PDB entry 8YTI | X-ray diffraction, 2.70 A resolution | chains G and J of the 22 polymer chains in the assembly

[Chain G]
Protein: Histone H2A type 1-B/E
Source organism: Homo sapiens
Reference sequence: P04908 (H2A1B_HUMAN); residues 0-129 here correspond to UniProt positions 1-130 (UniProt number = residue number + 1)
Sequence (130 residues; each row starts with the number of its first residue; numbering starts at 0):
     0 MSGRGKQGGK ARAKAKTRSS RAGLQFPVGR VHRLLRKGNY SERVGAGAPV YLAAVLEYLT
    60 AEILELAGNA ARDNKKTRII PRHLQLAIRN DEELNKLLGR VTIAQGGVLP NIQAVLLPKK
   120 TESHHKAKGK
Unresolved in the structure: 0-14, 119-129
Ion coordination: K+: Asn38 (shared with 1 residue of chain C); Ca2+ site 1: Glu61, Asp90; Ca2+ site 2: Glu91 (shared with 1 residue of chain C; 1 residue of chain D)
Curated features (UniProtKB/Swiss-Prot):
  - modified residue: Ser1 (N-acetylserine), Arg3 (Citrulline), Lys5 (N6-(2-hydroxyisobutyryl)lysine), Lys9 (N6-(2-hydroxyisobutyryl)lysine), Lys13 (N6-(beta-hydroxybutyryl)lysine), Lys36 (N6-(2-hydroxyisobutyryl)lysine), Lys74 (N6-(2-hydroxyisobutyryl)lysine), Lys75 (N6-(2-hydroxyisobutyryl)lysine), Lys95 (N6-(2-hydroxyisobutyryl)lysine), Gln104 (N5-methylglutamine), Lys118 (N6-(2-hydroxyisobutyryl)lysine), Lys119 (N6-crotonyllysine), Thr120 (Phosphothreonine), Lys125 (N6-crotonyllysine)
  - cross-link (Glycyl lysine isopeptide (Lys-Gly)): Lys13 (interchain with G-Cter in ubiquitin), Lys15 (interchain with G-Cter in ubiquitin), Lys119 (interchain with G-Cter in ubiquitin)

[Chain J]
Molecule: 169-nt DNA strand
Source organism: synthetic construct
Sequence (169 nucleotides; numbered -82 to 86; the number before each row is that of its first residue; numbers below 1 keep their minus sign (DG-82 is residue -82)):
   -82 GCTTTTTTTT TTCACAATCC CGGTGCCGAG GCCGCTCAAT TGGTCGTAGA CAGCTCTAGC
   -22 ACCGCTTAAA CGCACGTACG GATTCCGTAC GTGCGTTTAA GCGGTGCTAG AGCTGTCTAC
    38 GACCAATTGA GCGGCCTCGG CACCGGGATT GTGAAAAAAA AAAGCTGCA
Ion coordination: Ca2+ site 1: DT-47 (shared with 1 residue of chain S); K+: DT-26, DA-25; Ca2+ site 2 near DG48 (its only coordinating residue here); Ca2+ site 3: DG51 (shared with 1 residue of chain I)

[Chain G / chain J interface]
Residue-residue contacts (12; chain G residue first):
  Lys15(G) - DT-43(J)  phosphate contact
  Lys15(G) - DT-42(J)  phosphate contact
  Thr16(G) - DT-43(J)  phosphate contact
  Arg17(G) - DT-43(J)  salt bridge to the phosphate
  Arg20(G) - DT-42(J)  salt bridge to the phosphate
  Gly28(G) - DA-44(J)  sugar contact
  Gly28(G) - DT-43(J)  phosphate contact
  Arg29(G) - DA-44(J)  phosphate contact
  Arg32(G) - DA-44(J)  salt bridge to the phosphate
  Arg42(G) - DA-35(J)  sugar contact
  Arg77(G) - DA-54(J)  hydrogen bond to the phosphate
  Arg77(G) - DG-53(J)  salt bridge to the phosphate
Also at the interface, not in a pair above, chain J (8 interface residues in all): DA-45, DG-37

[In short]
9 residues of chain G face 8 of chain J across their interface; the contacts include 1 hydrogen bond and 4
salt bridges. Polar pairs include Arg77(G)-DA-54(J), Arg17(G)-DT-43(J) and Arg20(G)-DT-42(J). Glu61(G) and
Asp90(G) form the Ca2+ site 1. DT-26(J) and DA-25(J) coordinate K+.
Here chain G is Histone H2A type 1-B/E (Homo sapiens) and chain J is a 169-nt DNA strand (synthetic
construct). Entry 8YTI (Crystal Structure of Nucleosome-H1x Linker Histone Assembly (sticky-169a DNA
fragment)) was determined by X-ray diffraction.
